PDB entry 7M3T | X-ray diffraction, 3.20 A resolution | chains K and m of the 39 polymer chains in the assembly

Chain K:
Molecule: Coat protein
Source organism: Satellite tobacco mosaic virus
UniProtKB: P17574 (COAT_STMV); numbering as in UniProt (aligned over 1-159)
Sequence (159 residues; row label = number of the first residue in the row):
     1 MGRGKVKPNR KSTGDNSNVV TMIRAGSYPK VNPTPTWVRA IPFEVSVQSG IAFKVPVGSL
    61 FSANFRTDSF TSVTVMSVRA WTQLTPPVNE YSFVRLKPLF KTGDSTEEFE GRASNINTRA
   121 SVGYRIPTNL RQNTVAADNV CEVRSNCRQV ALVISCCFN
Disordered / not traced: 1-13

Chain m:
Molecule: 10-nt RNA strand
Source organism: Satellite tobacco mosaic virus
Sequence (10 nucleotides; numbered 182 to 191; the number before each row is that of its first residue):
   182 UUUUUUUUUU
Disordered / not traced: 191

Interface between chain K and chain m:
Pairs across the interface (10):
  Gly-14(K) / U183(m)  phosphate contact
  Asn-16(K) / U182(m)  hydrogen bond to the phosphate
  Asn-16(K) / U183(m)  hydrogen bond to the phosphate
  Ser-17(K) / U183(m)  phosphate contact
  Ser-17(K) / U184(m)  hydrogen bond to the phosphate
  Val-19(K) / U184(m)  sugar contact
  Val-20(K) / U185(m)  phosphate contact
  Thr-21(K) / U184(m)  phosphate contact
  Thr-21(K) / U185(m)  phosphate contact
  Arg-24(K) / U186(m)  salt bridge to the phosphate
Also at the interface, not in a pair above, chain K (8 interface residues in all): Asn-18

Summary:
8 residues of chain K and 5 residues of chain m are in contact, with 3 hydrogen bonds and 1 salt bridge. Among
the polar pairs are Asn-16(K)/U182(m), Asn-16(K)/U183(m) and Ser-17(K)/U184(m).
Chain K is Coat protein and chain m is a 10-nt RNA strand, both from Satellite tobacco mosaic virus; the
structure, Crystallographic structure of a cubic crystal of STMV (80.7 degree rotation about 111) grown from
chloride, was determined by X-ray diffraction (same publication as 5BKL, 5BKN, 7M2T, 7M2V, 7M50 and 7M57).
